PDB entry 5VY4 | electron microscopy, 3.30 A resolution | chains L and Z of the 28 polymer chains in the assembly

== Chain L (and Z) ==
Protein: Proteasome subunit beta
Source organism: Thermoplasma acidophilum
Notes: EC 3.4.25.1; chain Z of this document is another copy of the same molecule, construct and numbering; everything in this record applies to it too
UniProt: P28061 (PSB_THEAC); residues 1-203 here correspond to UniProt positions 9-211 (UniProt number = residue number + 8)
Amino-acid sequence (203 residues; numbered 1 to 203; the number before each row is that of its first residue):
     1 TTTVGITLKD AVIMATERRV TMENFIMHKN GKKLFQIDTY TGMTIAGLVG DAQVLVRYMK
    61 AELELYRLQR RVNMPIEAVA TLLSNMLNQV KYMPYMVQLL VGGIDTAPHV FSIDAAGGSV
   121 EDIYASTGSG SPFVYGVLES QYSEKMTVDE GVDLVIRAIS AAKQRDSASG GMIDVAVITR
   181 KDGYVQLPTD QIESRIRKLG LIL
Curated features (UniProtKB/Swiss-Prot):
  - active site: T1 (Nucleophile)

== Chain L / chain Z interface ==
Contacting residue pairs - 22 pairs, chain L then chain Z:
  Y124(L) with R165(Z), hydrogen bond
  P132(L) with P132(Z), hydrophobic; F133(Z)
  F133(L) with P132(Z); Y135(Z), hydrophobic; G136(Z)
  Y135(L) with F133(Z), hydrophobic; R165(Z)
  G136(L) with F133(Z); V137(Z)
  V137(L) with G136(Z)
  E139(L) with A161(Z); Q164(Z); R165(Z), salt bridge
  S140(L) with Q141(Z)
  Q141(L) with S140(Z); Q141(Z)
  A161(L) with E139(Z)
  Q164(L) with E139(Z)
  R165(L) with Y124(Z), hydrogen bond; Y135(Z); E139(Z), salt bridge
Interface residues without a listed pair, chain L (13 interface residues in all): D122
Interface residues without a listed pair, chain Z (13 interface residues in all): D122

== Summary ==
The chain L/chain Z interface involves 13 residues from each chain, with 2 hydrogen bonds and 2 salt bridges.
Polar pairs include E139(L)-R165(Z) and Y124(L)-R165(Z). From UniProt: active-site residue T1(L) on chain L.
Both chains are Proteasome subunit beta (Thermoplasma acidophilum). Entry 5VY4 (Thermoplasma acidophilum 20S
Proteasome using 200keV with image shift) was determined by electron microscopy, deposited together with 5VY3
and 5VY5.
